Entry 7VXZ (electron microscopy, 3.19 A resolution); this record covers chains A and C of the 5 polymer chains in the assembly.

Chain A:
Molecule: Capsid protein VP1
From: Coxsackievirus B3
UniProtKB: P03313 (POLG_CXB3N); residues 1-284 here correspond to UniProt positions 571-854 (UniProt number = residue number + 570)
Amino-acid sequence (284 residues; each row starts with the number of its first residue):
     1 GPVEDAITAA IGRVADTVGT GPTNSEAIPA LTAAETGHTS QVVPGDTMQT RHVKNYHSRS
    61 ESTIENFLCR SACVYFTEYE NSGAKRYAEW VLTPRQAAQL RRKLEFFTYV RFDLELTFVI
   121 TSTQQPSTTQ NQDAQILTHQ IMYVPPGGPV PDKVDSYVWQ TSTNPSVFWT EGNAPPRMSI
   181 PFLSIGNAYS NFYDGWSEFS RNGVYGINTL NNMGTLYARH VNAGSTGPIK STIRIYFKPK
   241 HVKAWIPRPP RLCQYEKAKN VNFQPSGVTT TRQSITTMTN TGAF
Not modelled in the structure: 1-12, 281-284
Sequence notes: conflict Glu80 (Lys650 in P03313)
Curated features (UniProtKB/Swiss-Prot):
  - site: Thr281, Gly282 (Cleavage)
From the paper describing this entry:
  - conformationally variable residues (loop rearrangement): Asn211, Asn212, Met213

Chain C:
Molecule: Capsid protein VP3
From: Coxsackievirus B3
UniProtKB: P03313 (POLG_CXB3N); residues 1-238 here correspond to UniProt positions 333-570 (UniProt number = residue number + 332)
Amino-acid sequence (238 residues; numbered 1 to 238; the number before each row is that of its first residue):
     1 GLPTMNTPGS CQFLTSDDFQ SPSAMPQYDV TPEMRIPGEV KNLMEIAEVD SVVPVQNVGE
    61 KVNSMEAYQI PVRSNEGSGT QVFGFPLQPG YSSVFSRTLL GEILNYYTHW SGSIKLTFMF
   121 CGSAMATGKF LLAYSPPGAG APTKRVDAML GTHVVWDVGL QSSCVLCIPW ISQTHYRYVT
   181 SDEYTAGGFI TCWYQTNIVV PADAQSSCYI MCFVSACNDF SVRLLKDTPF ISQQNFFQ
Not modelled in the structure: 238
Sequence notes: conflict Val155 (Ile487 in P03313), Tyr178 (Phe510 in P03313), Thr180 (Ala512 in P03313)
Curated features (UniProtKB/Swiss-Prot):
  - region: Phe236 to Gln238 (Amphipathic alpha-helix)

Interface between chain A and chain C:
Residue-residue contacts - 169 pairs, chain A then chain C:
  Ala15(A) - Asn218(C)  hydrogen bond (backbone-backbone)
  Ala15(A) - Asp219(C)
  Ala30(A) - Ser163(C)
  Ala30(A) - Cys164(C)
  Ala30(A) - Val165(C)  hydrogen bond (backbone-backbone)
  Leu31(A) - Ser163(C)
  Thr32(A) - Gln161(C)
  Thr32(A) - Ser162(C)
  Thr32(A) - Ser163(C)  hydrogen bond (backbone-backbone)
  Thr32(A) - Val165(C)
  Ala33(A) - Ser163(C)
  Ala34(A) - Ser163(C)  hydrogen bond (backbone-side chain)
  Glu35(A) - Met119(C)
  Glu35(A) - Ser162(C)  hydrogen bond
  Thr39(A) - Glu48(C)
  Thr39(A) - Asp50(C)
  Ser40(A) - Val165(C)
  Gln41(A) - Glu48(C)
  Gln41(A) - Lys115(C)
  Val42(A) - Lys115(C)
  Val42(A) - Cys167(C)
  Val42(A) - Cys217(C)
  Val43(A) - Cys167(C)
  Val43(A) - Asn218(C)
  Pro44(A) - Ser113(C)
  Pro44(A) - Cys167(C)
  Met48(A) - Pro169(C)  hydrophobic
  His57(A) - Ser111(C)  hydrogen bond
  His57(A) - His175(C)  hydrogen bond
  His57(A) - Tyr176(C)
  His57(A) - Ser221(C)
  Arg59(A) - Asn42(C)  hydrogen bond (backbone-side chain)
  Arg59(A) - Met44(C)
  Arg59(A) - Glu48(C)  salt bridge
  Arg59(A) - Cys217(C)  hydrogen bond (side chain-backbone)
  Arg59(A) - Asn218(C)
  Arg59(A) - Asp219(C)
  Arg59(A) - Phe220(C)  hydrogen bond (side chain-backbone)
  Glu61(A) - Tyr107(C)  hydrogen bond (backbone-side chain)
  Glu61(A) - Arg223(C)
  Glu61(A) - Leu224(C)  hydrogen bond (side chain-backbone)
  Glu61(A) - Leu225(C)
  Ser62(A) - Asn42(C)  hydrogen bond
  Ser62(A) - Leu43(C)  hydrogen bond (backbone-backbone)
  Ser62(A) - Met44(C)
  Ser62(A) - Tyr107(C)
  Thr63(A) - Lys41(C)
  Thr63(A) - Asn42(C)  hydrogen bond (backbone-side chain)
  Ile64(A) - Val40(C)
  Ile64(A) - Lys41(C)
  Asn66(A) - Leu225(C)
  Phe67(A) - Leu43(C)  hydrophobic
  Phe67(A) - Tyr106(C)  hydrophobic
  Phe67(A) - Tyr107(C)
  Phe67(A) - Leu225(C)  hydrophobic
  Arg70(A) - Ser16(C)
  Arg70(A) - Leu225(C)
  Ser71(A) - Phe13(C)
  Ser71(A) - Thr15(C)
  Val74(A) - Phe236(C)
  Tyr75(A) - Phe236(C)  hydrophobic
  Phe76(A) - Phe236(C)  hydrophobic
  Arg95(A) - Phe237(C)
  Gln96(A) - Gln233(C)
  Gln96(A) - Phe236(C)
  Gln96(A) - Phe237(C)
  Ala97(A) - Gln233(C)
  Ala98(A) - Ile231(C)  hydrophobic
  Ala98(A) - Gln233(C)
  Ala98(A) - Phe237(C)  hydrophobic
  Gln99(A) - Asp227(C)
  Arg101(A) - Phe237(C)
  Arg102(A) - Glu102(C)  salt bridge
  Arg102(A) - Tyr106(C)  hydrogen bond
  Arg102(A) - Ile231(C)
  Lys103(A) - Tyr106(C)
  Phe106(A) - Tyr106(C)  hydrophobic
  Phe107(A) - Val40(C)  hydrophobic
  Phe107(A) - Ile46(C)  hydrophobic
  Arg111(A) - Val30(C)
  Arg111(A) - Thr31(C)  hydrogen bond (side chain-backbone)
  Arg111(A) - Glu33(C)
  Glu115(A) - Ser21(C)  hydrogen bond
  Thr117(A) - Phe13(C)
  Val119(A) - Phe13(C)  hydrophobic
  Tyr143(A) - Met25(C)  hydrophobic
  Pro165(A) - Ala24(C)
  Ala174(A) - Cys11(C)  hydrophobic
  Arg177(A) - Phe13(C)
  Arg177(A) - Asp17(C)  salt bridge
  Arg177(A) - Ser21(C)
  Arg177(A) - Pro22(C)
  Met178(A) - Ser21(C)
  Met178(A) - Pro22(C)
  Met178(A) - Ala24(C)  hydrophobic
  Ser179(A) - Ser21(C)
  Ser179(A) - Pro22(C)  hydrogen bond (backbone-backbone)
  Ser179(A) - Ser23(C)  hydrogen bond (backbone-side chain)
  Ser179(A) - Ala24(C)  hydrogen bond (backbone-backbone)
  Ile180(A) - Met25(C)  hydrophobic
  Pro181(A) - Tyr28(C)  hydrophobic
  Phe182(A) - Tyr28(C)
  Phe182(A) - Val30(C)
  Leu183(A) - Tyr28(C)
  Ser184(A) - Thr31(C)  hydrogen bond (backbone-side chain)
  Ile185(A) - Thr31(C)
  Gly186(A) - Thr31(C)
  Asn187(A) - Pro32(C)
  Asn187(A) - Met34(C)
  Lys238(A) - Thr15(C)  hydrogen bond (side chain-backbone)
  Lys238(A) - Asp17(C)
  Lys243(A) - Glu33(C)
  Lys243(A) - Glu39(C)  salt bridge
  Ala244(A) - Glu39(C)
  Ala244(A) - Val40(C)  hydrogen bond (backbone-backbone)
  Trp245(A) - Ile36(C)
  Trp245(A) - Gly38(C)
  Trp245(A) - Glu39(C)  hydrogen bond
  Ile246(A) - Pro37(C)
  Ile246(A) - Gly38(C)  hydrogen bond (backbone-backbone)
  Pro247(A) - Gly38(C)
  Pro247(A) - Val40(C)
  Pro247(A) - Ile46(C)  hydrophobic
  Pro250(A) - Glu102(C)
  Leu252(A) - Arg97(C)
  Gln254(A) - Phe230(C)  hydrogen bond (side chain-backbone)
  Gln254(A) - Ile231(C)
  Gln254(A) - Ser232(C)  hydrogen bond (side chain-backbone)
  Tyr255(A) - Phe237(C)
  Glu256(A) - Phe237(C)
  Ala258(A) - Phe237(C)
  Gly267(A) - Val62(C)
  Gly267(A) - Asn63(C)
  Val268(A) - Val62(C)  hydrogen bond (backbone-backbone)
  Val268(A) - Tyr68(C)
  Val268(A) - Arg97(C)
  Thr269(A) - Pro54(C)
  Thr269(A) - Asn57(C)
  Thr269(A) - Val62(C)
  Thr269(A) - Ser93(C)  hydrogen bond (side chain-backbone)
  Thr269(A) - Ser96(C)
  Thr269(A) - Arg97(C)
  Thr270(A) - Asn57(C)  hydrogen bond (backbone-side chain)
  Thr270(A) - Val62(C)
  Thr270(A) - Ser93(C)
  Thr271(A) - Asn57(C)
  Thr271(A) - Gly59(C)
  Thr271(A) - Val62(C)
  Arg272(A) - Val55(C)  hydrogen bond (side chain-backbone)
  Arg272(A) - Asn57(C)  hydrogen bond (backbone-backbone)
  Arg272(A) - Val58(C)
  Arg272(A) - Gly84(C)  hydrogen bond (side chain-backbone)
  Arg272(A) - Phe85(C)
  Arg272(A) - Val94(C)
  Ser274(A) - Val58(C)
  Ile275(A) - Val55(C)  hydrophobic
  Ile275(A) - Val58(C)
  Ile275(A) - Phe83(C)  hydrophobic
  Thr276(A) - Gln81(C)  hydrogen bond
  Thr276(A) - Phe83(C)
  Thr276(A) - Gly84(C)  hydrogen bond (backbone-backbone)
  Thr277(A) - Gly84(C)
  Met278(A) - Gly84(C)
  Met278(A) - Phe85(C)
  Met278(A) - Pro86(C)
  Met278(A) - Phe189(C)  hydrophobic
  Met278(A) - Thr191(C)
  Asn280(A) - Tyr91(C)
  Asn280(A) - Ser93(C)
Other interface residues (no listed pair), chain A (90 interface residues in all): Val14, Thr17, Thr47, Asn55, Ser58, Tyr109, Pro175, Ala188, Tyr236, Arg251, Lys257
Other interface residues (no listed pair), chain C (96 interface residues in all): Phe19, Val49, Gln56, Ser64, Val82, Ser92, Leu99, Ile103, Thr117, Ala141, Thr152, Val154, Trp156, Phe213, Ser215, Val222, Thr228

Summary:
90 residues of chain A face 96 of chain C across their interface; the contacts include 36 hydrogen bonds and 4
salt bridges. Among the polar pairs are Arg59(A)-Glu48(C), Arg102(A)-Glu102(C) and Arg177(A)-Asp17(C). From
the paper: conformational variability at Asn211(A), Asn212(A) and Met213(A).
Here chain A is Capsid protein VP1 and chain C is Capsid protein VP3, both from Coxsackievirus B3. Entry 7VXZ
(Coxsackievirus B3 at pH7.4 (VP3-234Q) incubation with coxsackievirus and adenovirus receptor for 20min) was
determined by electron microscopy (same publication as 7VXH, 7VY0, 7VY5, 7VY6, 7VYK, 7VYL and 3 further
entries).
